4WL0 - chains A and D of the 4 polymer chains in the assembly; structure by X-ray diffraction, 2.89 A resolution.

[Chain A (and D)]
Molecule: ATP-dependent 6-phosphofructokinase, platelet type
From: Homo sapiens
Notes: EC 2.7.1.11; chain D of this document is another copy of the same molecule, construct and numbering; everything in this record applies to it too
UniProt: Q01813 (PFKAP_HUMAN); numbering as in UniProt (aligned over 26-762)
Chain sequence (761 residues; row label = number of the first residue in the row):
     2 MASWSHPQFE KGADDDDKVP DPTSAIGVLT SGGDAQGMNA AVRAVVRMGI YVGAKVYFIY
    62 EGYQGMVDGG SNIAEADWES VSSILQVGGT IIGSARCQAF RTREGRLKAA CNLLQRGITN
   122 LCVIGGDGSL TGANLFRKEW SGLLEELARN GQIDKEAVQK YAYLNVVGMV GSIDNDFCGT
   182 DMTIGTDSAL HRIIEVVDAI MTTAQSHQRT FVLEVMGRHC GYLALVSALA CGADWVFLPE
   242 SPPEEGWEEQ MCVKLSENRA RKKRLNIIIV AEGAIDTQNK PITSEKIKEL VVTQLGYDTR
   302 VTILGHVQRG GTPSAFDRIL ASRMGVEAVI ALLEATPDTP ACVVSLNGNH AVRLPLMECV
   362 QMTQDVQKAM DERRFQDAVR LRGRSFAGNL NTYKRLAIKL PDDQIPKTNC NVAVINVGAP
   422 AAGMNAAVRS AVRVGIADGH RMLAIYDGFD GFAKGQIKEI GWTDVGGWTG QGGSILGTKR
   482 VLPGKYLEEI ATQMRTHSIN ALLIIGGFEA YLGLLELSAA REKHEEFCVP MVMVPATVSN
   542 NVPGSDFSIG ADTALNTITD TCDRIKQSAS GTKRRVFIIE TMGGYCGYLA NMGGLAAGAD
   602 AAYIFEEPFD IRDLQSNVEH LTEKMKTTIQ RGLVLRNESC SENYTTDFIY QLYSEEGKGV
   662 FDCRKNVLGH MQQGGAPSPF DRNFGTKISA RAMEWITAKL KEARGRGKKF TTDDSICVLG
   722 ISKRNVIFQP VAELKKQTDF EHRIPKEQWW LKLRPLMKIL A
Not modelled in the structure: 2-24, 83-98, 179-181, 704-710 (chain D: 2-24, 178-181, 704-710)
Sequence notes: initiating methionine (2); expression tag (3-25)
Curated features (UniProtKB/Swiss-Prot):
  - region: Lys400 to Cys411 (Interdomain linker)
  - active site: Asp175 (Proton acceptor)
  - binding site (ATP): Gly34, Arg97, Cys98, Gly127 to Ser130
  - binding site (Mg(2+)): Asp128
  - binding site (substrate): Ser173 to Asp175, Arg210, Met217 to Arg219, Glu273, Arg301, His307 to Arg310
  - binding site (beta-D-fructose 2,6-bisphosphate): Arg481, Thr538 to Asn542, Arg576, Met583 to Gly585, Glu639, Arg665, His671 to Gln674, Arg744
  - modified residue: Ser142 (Phosphoserine), Ser386 (Phosphoserine), Lys395 (N6-acetyllysine), Lys486 (N6-acetyllysine), Tyr651 (Phosphotyrosine), Lys688 (N6-acetyllysine)
  - glycosylation: Ser540 (O-linked (GlcNAc) serine)
  - mutagenesis: Ser386 (S386A: Decreased interaction with ATG4B)

[How chain A and chain D interact]
Pairs across the interface (31):
  Asp611(A) with Glu657(D)
  Ile612(A) with Ile612(D), hydrophobic; Gln616(D); Leu653(D), hydrophobic; Glu657(D)
  Arg613(A) with Glu657(D), salt bridge
  Gln616(A) with Ile612(D); Arg613(D)
  Glu620(A) with Arg613(D), salt bridge
  Asn644(A) with Gln652(D), hydrogen bond (backbone-side chain); Ser655(D); Glu656(D), hydrogen bond
  Tyr645(A) with Glu656(D); Glu657(D), hydrogen bond
  Thr646(A) with Gln652(D)
  Phe649(A) with Phe649(D); Gln652(D); Leu653(D)
  Gln652(A) with Asn644(D), hydrogen bond (side chain-backbone); Thr646(D); Phe649(D)
  Leu653(A) with Ile612(D), hydrophobic; Tyr645(D); Phe649(D)
  Ser655(A) with Asn644(D)
  Glu656(A) with Asn644(D), hydrogen bond; Tyr645(D)
  Glu657(A) with Asp611(D); Ile612(D), hydrogen bond (side chain-backbone); Arg613(D), salt bridge; Tyr645(D), hydrogen bond
Other interface residues (no listed pair), chain A (15 interface residues in all): Ser642
Other interface residues (no listed pair), chain D (16 interface residues in all): Ser642, Glu643, Lys659

[Overview]
15 residues of chain A face 16 of chain D across their interface, with 7 hydrogen bonds and 3 salt bridges.
Polar contacts include Arg613(A)-Glu657(D), Glu620(A)-Arg613(D) and Asn644(A)-Gln652(D).
Both chains are ATP-dependent 6-phosphofructokinase, platelet type (Homo sapiens). Entry 4WL0 (Ligand-free
structure of human platelet phosphofructokinase in an R-state, crystal form I) was determined by X-ray
diffraction together with 4RH3 and 4U1R from the same study.
